8UAS - chains A and C of the 12 polymer chains in the assembly; structure by X-ray diffraction, 2.20 A resolution.

Chain A (and C):
Protein: Rhodococcus ruber Alcohol Dehydrogenase Chain A
Organism: Rhodococcus ruber
Notes: chain C of this document is another copy of the same molecule, construct and numbering; everything in this record applies to it too
Amino-acid sequence (365 residues; numbered -19 to 345; the number before each row is that of its first residue; numbers below 1 keep their minus sign (Met-19 is residue -19)):
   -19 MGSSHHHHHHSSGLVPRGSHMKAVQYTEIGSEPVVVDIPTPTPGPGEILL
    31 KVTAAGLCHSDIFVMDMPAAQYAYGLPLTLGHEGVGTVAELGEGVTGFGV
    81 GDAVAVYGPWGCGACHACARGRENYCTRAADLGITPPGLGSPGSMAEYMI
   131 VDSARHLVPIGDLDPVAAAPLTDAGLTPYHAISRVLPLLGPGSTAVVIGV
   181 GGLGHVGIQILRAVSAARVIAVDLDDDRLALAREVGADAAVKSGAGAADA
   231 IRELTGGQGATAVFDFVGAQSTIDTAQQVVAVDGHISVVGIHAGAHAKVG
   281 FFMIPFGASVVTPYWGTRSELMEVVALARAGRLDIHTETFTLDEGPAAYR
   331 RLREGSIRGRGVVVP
Not modelled in the structure: -19 to -7 (chain C: -19 to -3)
Metal / ion sites: Zn2+ site 1: Cys38, His62, Asp153; Zn2+ site 2: Cys92, Cys95, Cys98, Cys106
Small-molecule neighbours: W3O (1-[3-[tert-butyl(dimethyl)silyl]oxypropyl]pyridine-3-carboxamide): Phe281, Phe282, Phe286

Interface between chain A and chain C:
Pairs across the interface - 24 pairs, chain A then chain C:
  Arg198(A) with His0(C)
  Asp206(A) with Val14(C); Val15(C), hydrogen bond (side chain-backbone); Pro326(C)
  Leu209(A) with Val15(C); Val16(C), hydrophobic
  Arg213(A) with Lys2(C); Val15(C), hydrogen bond (side chain-backbone); Val16(C); Asp17(C), salt bridge
  Asp218(A) with His0(C), hydrogen bond (backbone-side chain)
  Ala219(A) with Asp17(C)
  Ala220(A) with Val16(C); Asp17(C), hydrogen bond (backbone-side chain)
  Val221(A) with Asp17(C)
  Lys222(A) with Thr7(C), hydrogen bond; Glu8(C), salt bridge; Ser11(C), hydrogen bond; Val16(C)
  Glu233(A) with Pro19(C)
  Leu234(A) with His0(C); Asp17(C); Ile18(C); Pro19(C)
Other interface residues (no listed pair), chain A (12 interface residues in all): Leu204
Other interface residues (no listed pair), chain C (15 interface residues in all): Ser-1, Glu12, Asp323

Summary:
12 residues of chain A face 15 of chain C across their interface; the contacts include 6 hydrogen bonds and 2
salt bridges. Polar contacts include Arg213(A)-Asp17(C), Lys222(A)-Glu8(C) and Asp206(A)-Val15(C). Bound to
chain A: compound W3O.
Chain A and chain C are both Rhodococcus ruber Alcohol Dehydrogenase Chain A (Rhodococcus ruber); the
structure, Rhodococcus ruber Alcohol Dehydrogenase NADH Biomimetic Complex - Compound 1a, was determined by
X-ray diffraction, deposited together with 8UAR and 8UAT.
